PDB entry 1PY3 | X-ray diffraction, 1.80 A resolution | chain A

Chain A:
Protein: ribonuclease
Organism: Streptomyces aureofaciens
Notes: EC 3.1.4.8
UniProtKB: Q53752 (Q53752_STRAU); residues 1-97 here correspond to UniProt positions 67-163 (UniProt number = residue number + 66)
Sequence (97 residues; row label = number of the first residue in the row):
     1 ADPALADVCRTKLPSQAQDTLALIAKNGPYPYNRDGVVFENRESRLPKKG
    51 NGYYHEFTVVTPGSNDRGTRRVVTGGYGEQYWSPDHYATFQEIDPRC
Unresolved in the structure: 1-3
Disulfides: C9-C97
What the authors report for this chain:
  - binding site for sulfate ion: E56, H86, Y87
  - catalytic residues: E56, H86 (citing earlier work)
  - contacts within the chain: E56-Y87 (hydrogen bond)

In short:
The paper reports catalytic residues E56 and H86; a binding site for sulfate ion at E56, H86 and Y87.
Chain A is ribonuclease (Streptomyces aureofaciens); the structure, Crystal structure of Ribonuclease Sa2, was
determined by X-ray diffraction (same publication as 1PYL).
